PDB entry 6HTP | X-ray diffraction, 3.00 A resolution | chains K and W of the 28 polymer chains in the assembly

[Chain K]
Protein: Proteasome subunit beta type-5
Organism: Saccharomyces cerevisiae (strain ATCC 204508 / S288c)
Notes: EC 3.4.25.1
UniProtKB: P30656 (PSB5_YEAST); residues 1-212 here correspond to UniProt positions 76-287 (UniProt number = residue number + 75)
Chain sequence (212 residues; row label = number of the first residue in the row):
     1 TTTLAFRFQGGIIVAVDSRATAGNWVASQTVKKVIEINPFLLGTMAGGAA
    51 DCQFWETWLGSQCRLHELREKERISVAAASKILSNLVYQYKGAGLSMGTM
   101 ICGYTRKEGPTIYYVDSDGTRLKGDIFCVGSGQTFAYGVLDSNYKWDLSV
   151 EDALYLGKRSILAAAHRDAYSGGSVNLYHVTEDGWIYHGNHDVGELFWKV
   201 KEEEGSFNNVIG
Glycans and other covalent adducts: compound GQQ linked to T1
Ion coordination: Mg2+: A165, D168 (shared with D204(W) of chain W)
Small-molecule neighbours: GQQ (N-[(2S)-1-[[(2S)-1-[[(2S)-1-[4-(aminomethyl)phenyl]-4-methylsulfonyl-butan-2-yl]amino]-4-methyl-1-oxidanylidene-pentan-2-yl]amino]-4-methyl-1-oxidanylidene-pentan-2-yl]pyrazine-2-carboxamide): R19, A20, T21, A22, A27, V31, K32, K33, M45, A46, G47, G48, A49, Q53, G130, S131, Y170

[Chain W]
Protein: Proteasome subunit beta type-3
Organism: Saccharomyces cerevisiae (strain ATCC 204508 / S288c)
Notes: EC 3.4.25.1
UniProtKB: P25451 (PSB3_YEAST); residues 0-204 here correspond to UniProt positions 1-205 (UniProt number = residue number + 1)
Chain sequence (205 residues; numbered 0 to 204; the number before each row is that of its first residue; numbering starts at 0):
     0 MSDPSSINGGIVVAMTGKDCVAIACDLRLGSQSLGVSNKFEKIFHYGHVF
    50 LGITGLATDVTTLNEMFRYKTNLYKLKEERAIEPETFTQLVSSSLYERRF
   100 GPYFVGPVVAGINSKSGKPFIAGFDLIGCIDEAKDFIVSGTASDQLFGMC
   150 ESLYEPNLEPEDLFETISQALLNAADRDALSGWGAVVYIIKKDEVVKRYL
   200 KMRQD
Disordered / not traced: 0
Ion coordination: Mg2+ site 1: A174, D177, S180; Mg2+ site 2: D204 (shared with A165(K), D168(K) of chain K)
Small-molecule neighbours: GQQ (N-[(2S)-1-[[(2S)-1-[[(2S)-1-[4-(aminomethyl)phenyl]-4-methylsulfonyl-butan-2-yl]amino]-4-methyl-1-oxidanylidene-pentan-2-yl]amino]-4-methyl-1-oxidanylidene-pentan-2-yl]pyrazine-2-carboxamide): D124, L125, C128, D130
Curated features (UniProtKB/Swiss-Prot):
  - modified residue: S30 (Phosphoserine)
  - cross-link: K69 (Glycyl lysine isopeptide (Lys-Gly) (interchain with G-Cter in ubiquitin))

[How chain K and chain W interact]
Contacting residue pairs (47; chain K residue first):
  R19(K) with D204(W), salt bridge
  N24(K) with D177(W); A178(W), hydrogen bond (backbone-backbone); L179(W)
  W25(K) with Q144(W); R176(W)
  V26(K) with D175(W); R176(W), hydrogen bond (backbone-side chain); D177(W); A178(W)
  A27(K) with R176(W), hydrogen bond (backbone-side chain)
  S28(K) with R176(W)
  Q29(K) with D175(W); R202(W)
  F135(K) with L33(W), hydrophobic
  A165(K) with D204(W)
  H166(K) with W182(W), hydrogen bond (backbone-side chain); Q203(W), hydrogen bond (side chain-backbone)
  R167(K) with S32(W); L33(W); G34(W), hydrogen bond (side chain-backbone); V35(W); W182(W)
  D168(K) with S32(W)
  A169(K) with R27(W); S32(W), hydrogen bond (backbone-backbone); A178(W)
  Y170(K) with S32(W); A178(W), hydrophobic
  S171(K) with D204(W)
  G172(K) with D204(W)
  G173(K) with R202(W), hydrogen bond (backbone-side chain); D204(W), hydrogen bond (backbone-side chain)
  D192(K) with R202(W), salt bridge
  V193(K) with D204(W)
  G194(K) with R202(W)
  F197(K) with Q203(W)
  W198(K) with K200(W); M201(W); Q203(W)
  N209(K) with N37(W), hydrogen bond (backbone-side chain); K38(W), hydrogen bond (backbone-side chain)
  V210(K) with N37(W); Q203(W)
  I211(K) with L26(W), hydrophobic; N37(W); K38(W)
Also at the interface, not in a pair above, chain K (26 interface residues in all): N208
Also at the interface, not in a pair above, chain W (23 interface residues in all): S5, Q31, Y198

[Summary]
Chain K and chain W form an interface of 26 and 23 residues respectively, with 11 hydrogen bonds and 2 salt
bridges. Among the polar pairs are R19(K)-D204(W), D192(K)-R202(W) and V26(K)-R176(W). Chain W binds compound
GQQ. Covalently linked compound GQQ: at T1(K).
Chain K is Proteasome subunit beta type-5 and chain W is Proteasome subunit beta type-3, both from
Saccharomyces cerevisiae (strain ATCC 204508 / S288c); the structure, Yeast 20S proteasome with human beta2c
(S171G) in complex with 7, was determined by X-ray diffraction (same publication as 6HTB, 6HTC, 6HTD, 6HTR,
6HUB, 6HUC and 30 further entries).
